8F2U - chains C and J of the 12 polymer chains in the assembly; structure by electron microscopy, 3.53 A resolution.

[Chain C]
Molecule: COMM domain-containing protein 3
Organism: Homo sapiens
Reference sequence: Q9UBI1 (COMD3_HUMAN); numbering as in UniProt (aligned over 1-195)
Sequence (195 residues; each row starts with the number of its first residue):
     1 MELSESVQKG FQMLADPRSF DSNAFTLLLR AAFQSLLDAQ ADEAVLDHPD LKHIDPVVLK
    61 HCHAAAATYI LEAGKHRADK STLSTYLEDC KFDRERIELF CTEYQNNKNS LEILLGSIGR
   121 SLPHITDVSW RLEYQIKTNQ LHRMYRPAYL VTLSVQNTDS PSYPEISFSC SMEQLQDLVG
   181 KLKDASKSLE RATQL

[Chain J]
Molecule: COMM domain-containing protein 10
Organism: Homo sapiens
Reference sequence: Q9Y6G5 (COMDA_HUMAN); residue numbers follow UniProt; this construct covers 1-202
Sequence (212 residues; row label = number of the first residue in the row):
     1 MAVPAALILR ESPSMKKAVS LINAIDTGRF PRLLTRILQK LHLKAESSFS EEEEEKLQAA
    61 FSLEKQDLHL VLETISFILE QAVYHNVKPA ALQQQLENIH LRQDKAEAFV NTWSSMGQET
   121 VEKFRQRILA PCKLETVGWQ LNLQMAHSAQ AKLKSPQAVL QLGVNNEDSK SLEKVLVEFS
   181 HKELFDFYNK LETIQAQLDS LTHHHHHHHH HH
Disordered / not traced: 1-4, 203-212
Construct notes: expression tag (203-212)
Curated features (UniProtKB/Swiss-Prot):
  - modified residue: Ala-2 (N-acetylalanine), Ser-155 (Phosphoserine)

[Interface between chain C and chain J]
Residue-residue contacts (23):
  Ser-129(C) / Ser-148(J)
  Trp-130(C) / His-147(J)
  Trp-130(C) / Ser-148(J)  hydrogen bond (backbone-side chain)
  Arg-131(C) / Gln-144(J)
  Arg-131(C) / Ala-146(J)
  Arg-131(C) / His-147(J)
  Leu-132(C) / Gln-144(J)
  Leu-132(C) / Met-145(J)  hydrogen bond (backbone-backbone)
  Leu-132(C) / Ala-146(J)  hydrogen bond (backbone-backbone)
  Glu-133(C) / Asn-142(J)
  Glu-133(C) / Leu-143(J)
  Glu-133(C) / Gln-144(J)
  Glu-133(C) / Gln-157(J)
  Tyr-134(C) / Asn-142(J)
  Tyr-134(C) / Leu-143(J)  hydrogen bond (backbone-backbone)
  Tyr-134(C) / Met-145(J)  hydrophobic
  Gln-135(C) / Asn-142(J)
  Ile-136(C) / Leu-141(J)  hydrogen bond (backbone-backbone)
  Lys-137(C) / Gln-140(J)
  Lys-137(C) / Leu-141(J)  hydrogen bond (backbone-backbone)
  Thr-138(C) / Trp-139(J)
  Thr-138(C) / Gln-140(J)
  Asn-139(C) / Trp-139(J)  hydrogen bond
Interface residues without a listed pair, chain C (12 interface residues in all): Val-128
Interface residues without a listed pair, chain J (13 interface residues in all): Val-137, Glu-178

[In short]
12 residues of chain C face 13 of chain J across their interface, with 7 hydrogen bonds. Among the polar pairs
are Trp-130(C)/Ser-148(J), Asn-139(C)/Trp-139(J) and Leu-132(C)/Met-145(J).
Chain C is COMM domain-containing protein 3 and chain J is COMM domain-containing protein 10, both from Homo
sapiens; the structure, Human CCC complex, was determined by electron microscopy together with 8ESD, 8ESE and
8F2R from the same study.
